PDB entry 9EAF | X-ray diffraction, 1.41 A resolution | chains A and D of the 4 polymer chains in the assembly

[Chain A]
Protein: Carboxynorspermidine decarboxylase
From: [Clostridium] leptum
UniProtKB: A7VSG2 (A7VSG2_9FIRM); residue numbers follow UniProt; this construct covers 1-376
Sequence (376 residues; row label = number of the first residue in the row):
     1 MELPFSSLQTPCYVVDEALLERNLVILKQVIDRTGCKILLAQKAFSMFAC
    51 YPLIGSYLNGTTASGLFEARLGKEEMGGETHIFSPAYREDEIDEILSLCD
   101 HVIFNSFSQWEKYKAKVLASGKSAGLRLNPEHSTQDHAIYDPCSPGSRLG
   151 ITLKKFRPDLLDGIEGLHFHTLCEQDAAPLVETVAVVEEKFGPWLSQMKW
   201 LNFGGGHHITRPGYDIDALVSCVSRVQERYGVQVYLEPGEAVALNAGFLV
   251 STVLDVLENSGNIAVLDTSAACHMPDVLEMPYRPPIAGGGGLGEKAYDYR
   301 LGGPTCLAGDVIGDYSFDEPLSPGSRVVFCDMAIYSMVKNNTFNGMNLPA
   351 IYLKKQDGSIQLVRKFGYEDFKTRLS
Not modelled in the structure: 1-8, 138-139
Modified residues: Lys43 ((2S)-2-amino-6-[[3-hydroxy-2-methyl-5-(phosphonooxymethyl)pyridin-4-yl]methylideneamino]hexanoic acid; LLP)
Metal / ion sites: K+: Ser196, Met198, Tyr230, Gly231
What the authors report for this chain:
  - catalytic residues: Cys306

[Chain D]
Protein: His-his-his-ser-ser-gly-leu-val
From: [Clostridium] leptum
Sequence (8 residues; row label = number of the first residue in the row):
     1 HHHSSGLV
Not modelled in the structure: 1

[Interface between chain A and chain D]
Pairs across the interface (27; chain A residue first):
  Lys43(A) - His2(D)
  Cys173(A) - His2(D)
  Glu174(A) - His2(D)  hydrogen bond (side chain-backbone)
  Glu174(A) - His3(D)  hydrogen bond (side chain-backbone)
  Glu174(A) - Ser4(D)  hydrogen bond
  His208(A) - Ser5(D)  hydrogen bond
  Glu240(A) - His2(D)
  Glu240(A) - His3(D)
  Leu244(A) - Ser5(D)
  Asn245(A) - Ser5(D)  hydrogen bond (side chain-backbone)
  Asn245(A) - Gly6(D)
  Asn245(A) - Leu7(D)  hydrogen bond (side chain-backbone)
  Asp276(A) - His3(D)  salt bridge
  Met280(A) - His2(D)
  Met280(A) - His3(D)
  Tyr282(A) - His3(D)  hydrogen bond
  Pro285(A) - Gly6(D)
  Pro285(A) - Leu7(D)
  Pro285(A) - Val8(D)  hydrophobic
  Ile286(A) - Val8(D)
  Ala287(A) - Val8(D)  hydrophobic
  Cys330(A) - Leu7(D)
  Cys330(A) - Val8(D)  hydrophobic
  Asp331(A) - Gly6(D)
  Ile334(A) - His3(D)
  Tyr335(A) - His2(D)  hydrogen bond
  Tyr335(A) - His3(D)
Also at the interface, not in a pair above, chain A (18 interface residues in all): Arg211

[Summary]
18 residues of chain A face 7 of chain D across their interface, with 8 hydrogen bonds and 1 salt bridge.
Among the polar pairs are Asp276(A)-His3(D), Glu174(A)-His2(D) and Glu174(A)-His3(D). The K+ site is built by
Ser196(A), Met198(A), Tyr230(A) and Gly231(A). The paper reports the catalytic residue Cys306(A).
Chain A is Carboxynorspermidine decarboxylase and chain D is His-his-his-ser-ser-gly-leu-val, both from
[Clostridium] leptum; the structure, Carboxyspermidine decarboxylase from Clostridium leptum, was determined
by X-ray diffraction.
